PDB entry 7S8R | X-ray diffraction, 2.95 A resolution | chains A and C of the 3 polymer chains in the assembly

[Chain A]
Name: HLA class I histocompatibility antigen, A alpha chain
From: Homo sapiens
UniProtKB: U5YJK1 (U5YJK1_HUMAN); residues 1-278 here correspond to UniProt positions 25-302 (UniProt number = residue number + 24)
Chain sequence (278 residues; each row starts with the number of its first residue):
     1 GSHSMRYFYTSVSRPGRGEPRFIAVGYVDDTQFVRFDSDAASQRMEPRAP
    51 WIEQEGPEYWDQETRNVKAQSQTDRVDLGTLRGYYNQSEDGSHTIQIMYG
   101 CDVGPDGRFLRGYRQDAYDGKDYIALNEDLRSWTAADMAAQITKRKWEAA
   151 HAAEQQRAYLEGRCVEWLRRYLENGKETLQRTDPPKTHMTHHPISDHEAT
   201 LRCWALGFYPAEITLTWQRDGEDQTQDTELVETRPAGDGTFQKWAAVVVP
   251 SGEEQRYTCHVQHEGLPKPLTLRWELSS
Not modelled in the structure: 276-278
Cystine bridges: C101-C164, C203-C259

[Chain C]
Name: Matrix protein 1 peptide SALEWIKNK
UniProtKB: P13879 (M1_INBAC); residues 1-9 here correspond to UniProt positions 41-49 (UniProt number = residue number + 40)
Chain sequence (9 residues; numbered 1 to 9; the number before each row is that of its first residue):
     1 SALEWIKNK

[How chain A and chain C interact]
Contacting residue pairs (41):
  M5(A) with S1(C)
  Y7(A) with S1(C), hydrogen bond (side chain-backbone); A2(C)
  Y9(A) with A2(C)
  Y59(A) with S1(C)
  E63(A) with S1(C); A2(C), hydrogen bond (side chain-backbone)
  N66(A) with E4(C); I6(C)
  A69(A) with I6(C), hydrophobic
  Q70(A) with I6(C)
  T73(A) with I6(C); K7(C); N8(C)
  V76(A) with N8(C)
  D77(A) with K9(C), hydrogen bond (side chain-backbone)
  T80(A) with K9(C), hydrogen bond (side chain-backbone)
  Y84(A) with K9(C), hydrogen bond (side chain-backbone)
  Y99(A) with A2(C); L3(C), hydrogen bond (side chain-backbone)
  R114(A) with L3(C); K7(C)
  D116(A) with K9(C), salt bridge
  T143(A) with K9(C)
  K146(A) with N8(C); K9(C), hydrogen bond (side chain-backbone)
  W147(A) with K7(C); N8(C), hydrogen bond (side chain-backbone); K9(C)
  A152(A) with K7(C)
  Q155(A) with W5(C)
  Q156(A) with L3(C); K7(C), hydrogen bond
  Y159(A) with S1(C), hydrogen bond (side chain-backbone); A2(C); L3(C), hydrogen bond (side chain-backbone); E4(C)
  R163(A) with S1(C), hydrogen bond; E4(C), salt bridge
  W167(A) with S1(C)
  Y171(A) with S1(C), hydrogen bond (side chain-backbone)
Other interface residues (no listed pair), chain A (31 interface residues in all): V67, L81, I95, I97, Y123
From the paper, about this interface:
  - residue pairs: D77(A)-K9(C), L81(A)-K9(C) (hydrophobic contact), I95(A)-K9(C) (hydrophobic contact), I97(A)-K9(C) (hydrophobic contact)

[Overview]
The interface between chain A and chain C involves 31 residues on one side and 9 on the other, with 13
hydrogen bonds and 2 salt bridges. Polar pairs include D116(A)-K9(C), R163(A)-E4(C) and Y7(A)-S1(C). The paper
describes a contact between D77(A) and K9(C); hydrophobic contacts between L81(A) and K9(C), I95(A) and K9(C)
and I97(A) and K9(C).
Chain A is HLA class I histocompatibility antigen, A alpha chain (Homo sapiens) and chain C is Matrix protein
1 peptide SALEWIKNK; the structure, Crystal Structure of HLA A*1101 in complex with SALEWIKNK, an 9-mer
epitope from Influenza B, was determined by X-ray diffraction together with 7S8Q and 7S8S from the same study.
